7AER - chains A and B of the 4 polymer chains in the assembly; structure by X-ray diffraction, 3.00 A resolution.

== Chain A ==
Protein: Toxin-antitoxin system antidote Mnt family
Source organism: Shewanella oneidensis (strain MR-1)
Reference sequence: Q8ECH7 (Q8ECH7_SHEON); residue numbers follow UniProt; this construct covers 1-139
Sequence (139 residues; numbered 1 to 139; the number before each row is that of its first residue):
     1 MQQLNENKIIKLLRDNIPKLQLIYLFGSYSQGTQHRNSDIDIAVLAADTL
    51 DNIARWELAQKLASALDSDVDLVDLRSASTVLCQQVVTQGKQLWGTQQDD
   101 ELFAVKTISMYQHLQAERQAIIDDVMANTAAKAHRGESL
Disordered / not traced: 30-37, 128-139
Modified residues: Mse1 (selenomethionine); Mse110 (selenomethionine; parent Met); Mse126 (selenomethionine; parent Met)
Curated features (UniProtKB/Swiss-Prot):
  - motif: Gly27 to Asp41 (GSX(10)DXD motif)
  - binding site (Mg(2+)): Asp39, Asp41, Asp71
  - mutagenesis: Gly27 to Ser28 (No longer AMPylates HepT, reduced ability to neutralize HepT), Asp39 to Asp41 (No longer AMPylates HepT, reduced ability to neutralize HepT, still binds HepT), Gln98 to His113 (Significantly reduces antitoxin function, reduced ability to neutralize HepT, decreased ability to AMPylate HepT)
Ligand contacts: adenosine monophosphate (AMP): Leu45, Thr49, Leu75, Arg76, Phe103, Lys106, Mse110

== Chain B ==
Protein: Toxin-antitoxin system toxin HepN family
Source organism: Shewanella oneidensis (strain MR-1)
Reference sequence: Q8ECH6 (Q8ECH6_SHEON); numbering as in UniProt (aligned over 1-133)
Sequence (139 residues; row label = number of the first residue in the row):
     1 MNDIIINKIATIKRCIKRIQQVYGDGSQFKQDFTLQDSVILNLQRCCEAC
    51 IDIANHINRQQQLGIPQSSRDSFTLLAQNNLITQPLSDNLKKMVGLRNIA
   101 VHDYQELNLDIVVHVVQHHLEDFEQFIDVIKAEHHHHHH
Disordered / not traced: 134-139
Sequence notes: expression tag (134-139)
Modified residues: Mse1 (selenomethionine; parent Met); Mse93 (selenomethionine; parent Met)
Curated features (UniProtKB/Swiss-Prot):
  - motif: Arg97 to Tyr104 (RX(4)HXY motif)
  - active site: Arg97, His102
  - modified residue: Tyr104 (O-tri-AMP-tyrosine)
  - mutagenesis: Cys15 (C15R: Loss of toxicity), His56 (H56P: Loss of toxicity), Arg70 (R70H: Loss of toxicity), Val94 (V94G: Loss of toxicity), Arg97 (R97G: Loss of toxicity), Asn98 (N98T: Loss of toxicity; when associated with C-104), His102 (H102A: Loss of toxicity), Tyr104 (Y104A: No loss of toxicity. No longer AMPylated by MntA), Leu107 (L107H: Loss of toxicity), His118 (H118P: Loss of toxicity)
Covalently attached groups: adenosine monophosphate (AMP) linked to Tyr104
Ligand contacts: adenosine monophosphate (AMP): Arg70, Lys92, Gly95, Leu96, Asn98, Ile99, Gln105, Glu106, Leu107, Asn108, Asp110, Ile111, His114, His119

== Chain A / chain B interface ==
Contacting residue pairs (22):
  Gln84(A) - Ile65(B)
  Gln98(A) - Asp3(B)
  Asp100(A) - Arg59(B)  salt bridge
  Glu101(A) - Asn2(B)  hydrogen bond
  Glu101(A) - His56(B)  salt bridge
  Leu102(A) - Ile4(B)  hydrophobic
  Ala104(A) - Arg59(B)
  Val105(A) - Asp52(B)
  Val105(A) - His56(B)
  Ile108(A) - Asn55(B)
  Ile108(A) - Ile65(B)  hydrophobic
  Ser109(A) - Asp52(B)  hydrogen bond
  Ser109(A) - Asn55(B)  hydrogen bond
  Gln112(A) - Ile51(B)
  Gln112(A) - Asn55(B)  hydrogen bond
  Gln112(A) - Pro66(B)  hydrogen bond (side chain-backbone)
  Gln112(A) - Gln67(B)
  Gln112(A) - Ser68(B)  hydrogen bond (side chain-backbone)
  Gln112(A) - Ser69(B)
  His113(A) - Glu48(B)  salt bridge
  His113(A) - Arg97(B)  hydrogen bond
  Gln115(A) - Gln67(B)
Also at the interface, not in a pair above, chain A (13 interface residues in all): Val87
Also at the interface, not in a pair above, chain B (16 interface residues in all): Ser72

== Summary ==
13 residues of chain A face 16 of chain B across their interface; the contacts include 7 hydrogen bonds and 3
salt bridges. Polar pairs include Asp100(A)-Arg59(B), Glu101(A)-His56(B) and His113(A)-Glu48(B). Chain A binds
adenosine monophosphate. Covalently linked adenosine monophosphate: at Tyr104(B).
Chain A is Toxin-antitoxin system antidote Mnt family and chain B is Toxin-antitoxin system toxin HepN family,
both from Shewanella oneidensis (strain MR-1); the structure, Rebuilt and re-refined PDB entry 5yep:
tri-AMPylated Shewanella oneidensis HEPN toxin in complex with MNT antitoxin, was determined by X-ray
diffraction together with 7AE2, 7AE6 and 7AE9 from the same study.
